5OU5 - chains B and D of the 4 polymer chains in the assembly; structure by X-ray diffraction, 2.20 A resolution.

Chain B (and D):
Molecule: Malic enzyme
Organism: Zea mays
Notes: chain D of this document is another copy of the same molecule, construct and numbering; everything in this record applies to it too
UniProtKB: B4F8P6 (B4F8P6_MAIZE); residues 62-636 here = UniProt positions 62-636
Amino-acid sequence (576 residues; each row starts with the number of its first residue):
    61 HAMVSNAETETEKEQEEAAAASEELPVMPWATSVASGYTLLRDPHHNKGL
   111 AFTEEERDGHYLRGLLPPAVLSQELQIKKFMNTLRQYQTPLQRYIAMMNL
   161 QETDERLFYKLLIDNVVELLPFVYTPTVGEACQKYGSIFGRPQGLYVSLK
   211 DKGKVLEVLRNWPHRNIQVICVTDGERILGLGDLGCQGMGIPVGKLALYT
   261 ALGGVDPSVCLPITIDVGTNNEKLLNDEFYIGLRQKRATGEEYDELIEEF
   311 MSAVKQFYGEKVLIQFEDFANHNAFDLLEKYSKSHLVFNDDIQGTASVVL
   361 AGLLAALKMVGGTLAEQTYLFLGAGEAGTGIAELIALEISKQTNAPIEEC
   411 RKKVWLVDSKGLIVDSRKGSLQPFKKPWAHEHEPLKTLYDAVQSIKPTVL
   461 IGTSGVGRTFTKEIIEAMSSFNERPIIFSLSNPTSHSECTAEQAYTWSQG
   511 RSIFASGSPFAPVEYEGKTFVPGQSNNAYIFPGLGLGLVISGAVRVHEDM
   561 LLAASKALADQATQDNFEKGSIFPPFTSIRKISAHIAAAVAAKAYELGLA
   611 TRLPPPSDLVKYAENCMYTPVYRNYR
Not modelled in the structure: 61-70 (chain D: 61-82)
Sequence notes: expression tag (61)
Metal / ion sites: Na+ site 1: Tyr-98, Leu-125 (shared with 1 residue of chain A); Na+ site 2 near Gln-161 (its only coordinating residue here); Na+ site 3: Glu-165, Tyr-628; Na+ site 4: Ser-489, Ser-491, Ser-497, Ser-518; Na+ site 5: Tyr-539, Ser-593

How chain B and chain D interact:
Residue-residue contacts (44; chain B residue first):
  Glu-83(B) with Thr-629(D); Arg-633(D), hydrogen bond (backbone-side chain)
  Glu-84(B) with Asn-634(D)
  Pro-86(B) with Asn-634(D); Arg-636(D)
  Val-87(B) with Arg-633(D); Asn-634(D), hydrogen bond (backbone-backbone); Tyr-635(D); Arg-636(D), hydrogen bond (backbone-backbone)
  Met-88(B) with Val-94(D), hydrophobic; Arg-636(D), hydrogen bond
  Pro-89(B) with Val-94(D); Ala-95(D), hydrogen bond (backbone-backbone); His-106(D); His-120(D); Tyr-635(D), hydrophobic; Arg-636(D)
  Trp-90(B) with Ser-93(D); Val-94(D), hydrophobic; His-106(D), hydrogen bond (backbone-side chain)
  Ala-91(B) with Ala-91(D); Thr-92(D); Ser-93(D), hydrogen bond (backbone-backbone)
  Thr-92(B) with Trp-90(D); Ala-91(D), hydrogen bond (side chain-backbone); Pro-223(D)
  Ser-93(B) with Trp-90(D); Ala-91(D), hydrogen bond (backbone-backbone)
  Val-94(B) with Pro-89(D); Trp-90(D), hydrophobic
  Ala-95(B) with Pro-89(D), hydrogen bond (backbone-backbone)
  Leu-100(B) with Pro-89(D), hydrophobic
  His-106(B) with Pro-89(D); Trp-90(D)
  His-120(B) with Pro-89(D)
  Glu-217(B) with Arg-636(D), hydrogen bond (backbone-side chain)
  Arg-220(B) with Arg-636(D)
  Asn-221(B) with Arg-636(D), hydrogen bond
  Arg-633(B) with Leu-85(D)
  Asn-634(B) with Glu-84(D); Pro-86(D); Val-87(D), hydrogen bond (backbone-backbone)
  Tyr-635(B) with Val-87(D); Pro-89(D)
Also at the interface, not in a pair above, chain B (28 interface residues in all): Leu-85, Thr-99, Pro-223, Thr-611, Leu-613, Pro-614, Arg-636
Also at the interface, not in a pair above, chain D (25 interface residues in all): Glu-83, Met-88, Leu-100, Thr-611, Leu-613, Pro-614

In short:
The interface between chain B and chain D involves 28 residues on one side and 25 on the other; the contacts
include 13 hydrogen bonds. Among the polar pairs are Glu-83(B)/Arg-633(D), Met-88(B)/Arg-636(D) and
Trp-90(B)/His-106(D). The Na+ site 1 is built by Tyr-98(B) and Leu-125(B).
Both chains are Malic enzyme (Zea mays). Entry 5OU5 (Crystal structure of maize chloroplastic photosynthetic
NADP(+)-dependent malic enzyme) was determined by X-ray diffraction together with 6C7N from the same study.
